PDB entry 6U2H | X-ray diffraction, 2.50 A resolution | chains A and B of the 4 polymer chains in the assembly

== Chain A (and B) ==
Molecule: 14-3-3 protein zeta/delta
Organism: Homo sapiens
Notes: chain B of this document is another copy of the same molecule, construct and numbering; everything in this record applies to it too
UniProt: P63104 (1433Z_HUMAN); residues 1-230 here = UniProt positions 1-230
Chain sequence (232 residues; each row starts with the number of its first residue; numbers below 1 keep their minus sign (Gly-1 is residue -1)):
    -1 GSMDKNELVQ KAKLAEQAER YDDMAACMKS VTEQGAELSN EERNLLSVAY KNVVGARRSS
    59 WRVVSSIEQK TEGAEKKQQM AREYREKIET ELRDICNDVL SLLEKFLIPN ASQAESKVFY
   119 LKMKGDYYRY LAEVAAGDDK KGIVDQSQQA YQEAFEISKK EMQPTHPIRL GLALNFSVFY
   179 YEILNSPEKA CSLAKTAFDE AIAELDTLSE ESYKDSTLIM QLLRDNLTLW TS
Unresolved in the structure: -1 to 0 (chain B: -1, 203-209, 230)
Differences from the reference sequence: expression tag (-1 to 0)

== How chain A and chain B interact ==
Pairs across the interface (40; chain A residue first):
  Glu5(A) - Lys74(B)
  Glu5(A) - Met78(B)
  Gln8(A) - Met78(B)
  Lys9(A) - Met78(B)  hydrogen bond (backbone-side chain)
  Lys9(A) - Tyr82(B)
  Leu12(A) - Val62(B)  hydrophobic
  Leu12(A) - Ile65(B)  hydrophobic
  Leu12(A) - Ala79(B)  hydrophobic
  Leu12(A) - Tyr82(B)  hydrophobic
  Ala13(A) - Tyr82(B)
  Gln15(A) - Val61(B)
  Gln15(A) - Ile65(B)
  Ala16(A) - Ser58(B)  hydrogen bond (backbone-side chain)
  Ala16(A) - Val61(B)
  Ala16(A) - Val62(B)  hydrophobic
  Arg18(A) - Ser58(B)
  Arg18(A) - Tyr82(B)
  Arg18(A) - Lys85(B)
  Arg18(A) - Glu89(B)  salt bridge
  Asp21(A) - Tyr82(B)  hydrogen bond
  Asp21(A) - Lys85(B)  salt bridge
  Ser58(A) - Ala16(B)  hydrogen bond (side chain-backbone)
  Ser58(A) - Arg18(B)
  Val61(A) - Gln15(B)
  Val62(A) - Ala16(B)  hydrophobic
  Ile65(A) - Leu12(B)  hydrophobic
  Lys74(A) - Glu5(B)  salt bridge
  Met78(A) - Glu5(B)
  Met78(A) - Gln8(B)
  Met78(A) - Leu12(B)
  Ala79(A) - Leu12(B)  hydrophobic
  Tyr82(A) - Lys9(B)
  Tyr82(A) - Leu12(B)  hydrophobic
  Tyr82(A) - Ala13(B)
  Tyr82(A) - Arg18(B)  hydrogen bond
  Tyr82(A) - Asp21(B)  hydrogen bond
  Lys85(A) - Lys9(B)
  Lys85(A) - Asp21(B)  salt bridge
  Ile86(A) - Arg18(B)
  Glu89(A) - Arg18(B)  salt bridge
Interface residues without a listed pair, chain A (22 interface residues in all): Arg55, Lys75
Interface residues without a listed pair, chain B (21 interface residues in all): Arg55, Ile86

== Overview ==
The interface between chain A and chain B involves 22 residues on one side and 21 on the other; the contacts
include 6 hydrogen bonds and 5 salt bridges. Polar pairs include Arg18(A)-Glu89(B), Asp21(A)-Lys85(B) and
Lys74(A)-Glu5(B).
Chain A and chain B are both 14-3-3 protein zeta/delta (Homo sapiens); the structure, BRAF dimer bound to
14-3-3, was determined by X-ray diffraction, deposited together with 6U2G.
